PDB entry 1LI9 | X-ray diffraction, 1.52 A resolution | chain A

Chain A:
Protein: Class A beta-Lactamase- TEM-34
From: Escherichia coli
Notes: EC 3.5.2.6
UniProt: P62593 (BLAT_ECOLI); residues 26-288 here correspond to UniProt positions 24-286 (UniProt number = residue number - 2)
Chain sequence (263 residues; each row starts with the number of its first residue; note: 2 numbers in that range are skipped by the numbering (no residue carries them; nothing is unmodelled there)):
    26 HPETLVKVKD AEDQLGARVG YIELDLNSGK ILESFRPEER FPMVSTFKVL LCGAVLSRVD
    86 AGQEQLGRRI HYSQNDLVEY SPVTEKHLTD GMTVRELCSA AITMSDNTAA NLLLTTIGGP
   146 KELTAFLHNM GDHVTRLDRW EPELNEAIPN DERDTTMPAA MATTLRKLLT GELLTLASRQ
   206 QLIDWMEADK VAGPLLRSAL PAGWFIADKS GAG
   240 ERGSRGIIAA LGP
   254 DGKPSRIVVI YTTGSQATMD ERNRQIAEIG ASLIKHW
Disulfide bonds: Cys77-Cys123
Construct notes: engineered mutation Val69 (Met67 in P62593)
Bound ions: K+: Pro62, Glu63
Curated features (UniProtKB/Swiss-Prot):
  - active site: Ser70 (Acyl-ester intermediate), Glu168 (Proton acceptor)
  - binding site (substrate): Lys234 to Gly236
From the paper describing this entry:
  - catalytic residues: Ser70
  - conformationally variable residues (side-chain flip): Ser70, Ser130
  - contacts within the chain: Lys73-Ser130 (hydrogen bond), Ser130-Lys234 (hydrogen bond)
  - mutagenesis - M69V (1.3 and 0.1 kcal/mol): decreased stability
  - mutagenesis - M182T: increased stability
  - mutagenesis - M182T: unchanged catalytic activity (citing earlier work)

Summary:
Pro62 and Glu63 coordinate K+. From UniProt: active-site residues Ser70 and Glu168 and 3 substrate-binding
residues. From the paper: the catalytic residue Ser70; M69V reduces stability.
Chain A is Class A beta-Lactamase- TEM-34 (Escherichia coli); the structure, Crystal structure of TEM-34
beta-Lactamase at 1.5 Angstrom, was determined by X-ray diffraction (same publication as 1LHY and 1LI0).
